6VQO - chains A and P of the 5 polymer chains in the assembly; structure by X-ray diffraction, 3.00 A resolution.

[Chain A]
Molecule: MHC class I antigen
From: Homo sapiens
UniProtKB: F6IQS2 (F6IQS2_HUMAN); residues 1-275 here correspond to UniProt positions 25-299 (UniProt number = residue number + 24)
Sequence (293 residues; row label = number of the first residue in the row; numbering starts at 0):
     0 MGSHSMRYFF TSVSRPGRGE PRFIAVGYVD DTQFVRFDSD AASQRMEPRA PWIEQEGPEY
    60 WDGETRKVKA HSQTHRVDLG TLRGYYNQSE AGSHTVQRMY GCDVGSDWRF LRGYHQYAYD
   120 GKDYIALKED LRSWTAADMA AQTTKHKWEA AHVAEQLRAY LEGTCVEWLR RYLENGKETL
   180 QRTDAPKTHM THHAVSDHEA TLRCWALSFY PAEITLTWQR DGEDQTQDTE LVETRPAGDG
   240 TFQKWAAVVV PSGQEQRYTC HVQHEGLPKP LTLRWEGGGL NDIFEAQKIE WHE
Not modelled in the structure: 0-1, 275-292
Cystine bridges: C101-C164, C203-C259
Construct notes: expression tag (0, 276-292)

[Chain P]
Molecule: peptide from p53 tumor suppressor
From: Homo sapiens
Notes: engineered mutation(s): R175H
Sequence (9 residues; row label = number of the first residue in the row):
     1 HMTEVVRHC

[Interface between chain A and chain P]
Residue-residue contacts (40; chain A residue first):
  M5(A) - H1(P)
  Y7(A) - H1(P)  hydrogen bond (side chain-backbone)
  Y7(A) - M2(P)  hydrophobic
  F9(A) - M2(P)  hydrophobic
  E63(A) - H1(P)  salt bridge
  E63(A) - M2(P)  hydrogen bond (side chain-backbone)
  R65(A) - E4(P)  salt bridge
  K66(A) - H1(P)
  K66(A) - M2(P)  hydrogen bond (side chain-backbone)
  K66(A) - T3(P)
  K66(A) - E4(P)
  V67(A) - M2(P)
  H70(A) - T3(P)
  H70(A) - V6(P)
  T73(A) - V6(P)
  T73(A) - R7(P)
  T73(A) - H8(P)
  V76(A) - H8(P)
  D77(A) - H8(P)
  D77(A) - C9(P)  hydrogen bond (side chain-backbone)
  Y84(A) - C9(P)  hydrogen bond (side chain-backbone)
  Y99(A) - M2(P)
  Y99(A) - T3(P)  hydrogen bond (side chain-backbone)
  T143(A) - C9(P)  hydrogen bond (side chain-backbone)
  K146(A) - C9(P)  hydrogen bond (side chain-backbone)
  W147(A) - R7(P)
  W147(A) - H8(P)  hydrogen bond (side chain-backbone)
  W147(A) - C9(P)  hydrophobic
  A150(A) - R7(P)
  V152(A) - V5(P)  hydrophobic
  V152(A) - R7(P)
  Q155(A) - V5(P)
  L156(A) - T3(P)
  L156(A) - V5(P)  hydrophobic
  Y159(A) - H1(P)  hydrogen bond (side chain-backbone)
  Y159(A) - M2(P)
  Y159(A) - T3(P)
  T163(A) - H1(P)
  W167(A) - H1(P)
  Y171(A) - H1(P)  hydrogen bond (side chain-backbone)
Interface residues without a listed pair, chain A (31 interface residues in all): M45, Y59, A69, T80, L81, Y116, Y123

[In short]
Chain A and chain P form an interface of 31 and 9 residues respectively, with 11 hydrogen bonds and 2 salt
bridges. Among the polar pairs are E63(A)-H1(P), R65(A)-E4(P) and Y7(A)-H1(P).
Here chain A is MHC class I antigen and chain P is peptide from p53 tumor suppressor, both from Homo sapiens.
Entry 6VQO (T cell receptor-p53-HLA-A2 complex) was determined by X-ray diffraction, deposited together with
6VR1, 6VR5, 6VRM, 6VRN, 6VTC and 6VTH.
